PDB entry 2BNW | X-ray diffraction, 2.45 A resolution | chains C and E of the 8 polymer chains in the assembly

[Chain C]
Name: Orf omega
From: Streptococcus pyogenes
Notes: fragment: ribbon-helix-helix domain, residues 20-71
UniProtKB: Q57468 (Q57468_STRPY); numbering as in UniProt (aligned over 20-71)
Chain sequence (53 residues; numbered 19 to 71; the number before each row is that of its first residue):
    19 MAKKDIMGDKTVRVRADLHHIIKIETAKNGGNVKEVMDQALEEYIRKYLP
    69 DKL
Reported in the primary citation:
  - binding site for the 18-nt DNA strand: Lys-28, Thr-29, Arg-31
  - binding site for the 18-nt DNA strand (chain E): Thr-29, His-37, Lys-41, Val-51, Lys-52
  - specificity-determining residues: Thr-29, Arg-31
  - mutagenesis - T29A (100-fold): decreased binding to PcopS

[Chain E]
Molecule: 18-nt DNA strand
Sequence (18 nucleotides; row label = number of the first residue in the row):
     1 GAATCACAAATCACAAGC

[Chain C / chain E interface]
Contacting residue pairs (11; chain C residue first):
  Thr-29(C) / DT11(E)  base contact
  Thr-29(C) / DC12(E)  base contact
  Arg-31(C) / DA13(E)  base contact
  His-37(C) / DT11(E)  salt bridge to the phosphate
  Lys-41(C) / DA10(E)  hydrogen bond to the phosphate
  Lys-41(C) / DT11(E)  salt bridge to the phosphate
  Asn-50(C) / DA9(E)  phosphate contact
  Asn-50(C) / DA10(E)  phosphate contact
  Val-51(C) / DA10(E)  hydrogen bond to the phosphate
  Lys-52(C) / DA9(E)  phosphate contact
  Lys-52(C) / DA10(E)  hydrogen bond to the phosphate
Other interface residues (no listed pair), chain C (8 interface residues in all): Asp-27
Other interface residues (no listed pair), chain E (6 interface residues in all): DC14

[In short]
8 residues of chain C and 6 residues of chain E are in contact; the contacts include 3 hydrogen bonds and 2
salt bridges. Among the polar pairs are Lys-41(C)/DA10(E), Val-51(C)/DA10(E) and Lys-52(C)/DA10(E). From the
paper: a binding site for the 18-nt DNA strand (chain E) at Thr-29(C), His-37(C) and Lys-41(C) among others;
T29A of chain C reduces binding to PcopS.
Chain C is Orf omega (Streptococcus pyogenes) and chain E is an 18-nt DNA strand; the structure, Structural
basis for cooperative binding of Ribbon-Helix-Helix Omega repressor to direct DNA heptad repeats, was
determined by X-ray diffraction together with 2BNZ and 2CAX from the same study.
